8FN6 - chains 4 and 6 of the 7 polymer chains in the assembly; structure by electron microscopy, 3.70 A resolution.

== Chain 4 ==
Molecule: RNA-editing substrate-binding complex protein 4 (RESC4)
From: Trypanosoma brucei
UniProtKB: Q384R6 (Q384R6_TRYB2); numbering as in UniProt (aligned over 1-1087)
Amino-acid sequence (1087 residues; numbered 1 to 1087; the number before each row is that of its first residue):
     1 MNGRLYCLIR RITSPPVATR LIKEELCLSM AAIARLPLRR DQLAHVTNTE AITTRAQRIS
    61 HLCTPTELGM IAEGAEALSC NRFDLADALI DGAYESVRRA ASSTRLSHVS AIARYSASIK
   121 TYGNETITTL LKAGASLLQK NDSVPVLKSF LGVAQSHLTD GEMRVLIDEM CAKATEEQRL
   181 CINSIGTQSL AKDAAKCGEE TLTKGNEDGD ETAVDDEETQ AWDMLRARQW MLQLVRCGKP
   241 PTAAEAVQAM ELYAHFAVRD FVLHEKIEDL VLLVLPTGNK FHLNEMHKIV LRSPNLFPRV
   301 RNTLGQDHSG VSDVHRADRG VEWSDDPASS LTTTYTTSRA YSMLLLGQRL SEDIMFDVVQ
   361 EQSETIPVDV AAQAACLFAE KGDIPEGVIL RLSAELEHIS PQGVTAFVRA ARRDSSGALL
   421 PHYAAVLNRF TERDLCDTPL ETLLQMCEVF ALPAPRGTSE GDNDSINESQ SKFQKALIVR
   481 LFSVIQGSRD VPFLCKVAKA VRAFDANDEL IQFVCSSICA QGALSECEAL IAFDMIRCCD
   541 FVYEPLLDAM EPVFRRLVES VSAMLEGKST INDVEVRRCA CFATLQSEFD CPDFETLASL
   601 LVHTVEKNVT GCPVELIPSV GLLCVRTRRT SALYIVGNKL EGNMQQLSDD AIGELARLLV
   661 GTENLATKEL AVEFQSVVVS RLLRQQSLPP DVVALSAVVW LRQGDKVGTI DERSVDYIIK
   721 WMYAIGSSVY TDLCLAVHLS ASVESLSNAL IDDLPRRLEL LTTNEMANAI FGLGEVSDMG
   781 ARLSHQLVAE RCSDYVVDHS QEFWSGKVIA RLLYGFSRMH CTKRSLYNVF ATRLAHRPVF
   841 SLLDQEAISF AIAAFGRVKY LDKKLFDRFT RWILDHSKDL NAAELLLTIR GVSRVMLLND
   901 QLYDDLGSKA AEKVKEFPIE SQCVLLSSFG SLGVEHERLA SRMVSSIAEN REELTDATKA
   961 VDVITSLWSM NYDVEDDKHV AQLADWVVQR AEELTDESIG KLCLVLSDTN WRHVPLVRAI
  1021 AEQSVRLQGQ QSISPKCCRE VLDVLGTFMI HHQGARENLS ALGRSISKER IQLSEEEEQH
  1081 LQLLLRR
Disordered / not traced: 1-335, 457-465, 1086-1087

== Chain 6 ==
Molecule: RNA-editing substrate-binding complex protein 6 (RESC6)
From: Trypanosoma brucei
UniProtKB: Q57ZX7 (Q57ZX7_TRYB2); residues 1-516 here = UniProt positions 1-516
Amino-acid sequence (516 residues; row label = number of the first residue in the row):
     1 MRSALRRCIL RHQGCLRMKQ SLSAFPTVVT GMTRHQGNSL IGTTHGAELS LAGDPQSVSH
    61 LSARNIATEA LQMKKLHQER GGNPMLAQQA RRVLFATSIA GQNLDARSVA LLLNTAVYFG
   121 MESDAKLVRE CIDYCLKNDK LITVDVLPIV VTACATLKSR DAREVIEMQA QKAARNAKFL
   181 DAKDVTNIIS AFSKTGINHE KLFAFLSRRV QTLARVGEFE AAHLVILANA FSRLRYRDKF
   241 LFGAIARRAM SLRERVTVNE LVPLIVAFSK IGLKDPKLSK RFATKAMEYV DQMNAEQVAS
   301 MFMAFAYFGI RYDQLFGVLT NRAVELIDEF NAQYISTTLN AFQRIGINNP ELFDNLAERA
   361 LAVVQDHDAR DISKTVTALA HFGLKDEELF KRLASHAASI ADQFDAMGLV NTAHAFARTN
   421 FLQQDMAVAL SERSVYVCRL LDAGETRRLL WALAKFQVRD PKILTPVFNR CLALHYDFFA
   481 DPTGSEEIEE IFDFYGPNFC PPLYQLYISR GSTPQA
Disordered / not traced: 1-57, 510-516

== Chain 4 / chain 6 interface ==
Residue-residue contacts (21):
  Arg824(4) - Arg92(6)
  Lys863(4) - Ser59(6)  hydrogen bond
  Asp867(4) - Val58(6)
  Asp867(4) - Ser59(6)  hydrogen bond
  Met896(4) - His60(6)
  Met896(4) - Leu61(6)
  Met896(4) - Ser62(6)
  Met896(4) - Asn65(6)
  Met896(4) - Glu69(6)
  Leu897(4) - His60(6)
  Leu898(4) - His60(6)
  Leu898(4) - Ser62(6)
  Asn899(4) - Val58(6)
  Asn899(4) - Ser59(6)
  Leu932(4) - Asn65(6)
  Leu1073(4) - Arg255(6)  hydrogen bond (backbone-side chain)
  Ser1074(4) - Arg253(6)
  Ser1074(4) - Arg255(6)
  Glu1075(4) - Arg253(6)  salt bridge
  Glu1076(4) - Arg253(6)  salt bridge
  Glu1077(4) - Ser251(6)
Interface residues without a listed pair, chain 4 (17 interface residues in all): Lys859, Ser931, Arg1070, Gln1072
Interface residues without a listed pair, chain 6 (14 interface residues in all): Ile66, Glu220, Leu252

== Overview ==
17 residues of chain 4 face 14 of chain 6 across their interface; the contacts include 3 hydrogen bonds and 2
salt bridges. Polar contacts include Glu1075(4)-Arg253(6), Glu1076(4)-Arg253(6) and Lys863(4)-Ser59(6).
Here chain 4 is RNA-editing substrate-binding complex protein 4 (RESC4) and chain 6 is RNA-editing
substrate-binding complex protein 6 (RESC6), both from Trypanosoma brucei. Entry 8FN6 (Cryo-EM structure of
RNase-untreated RESC-A in trypanosomal RNA editing) was determined by electron microscopy (same publication as
8FN4, 8FNC, 8FNF, 8FNI and 8FNK).
